PDB entry 8P7D | electron microscopy, 4.20 A resolution (low resolution: residue-level contacts below are approximate; hydrogen-bond / salt-bridge calls are withheld) | chains B and R of the 4 polymer chains in the assembly

[Chain B]
Protein: Serine--tRNA ligase, cytoplasmic
Source organism: Homo sapiens
Notes: EC 6.1.1.11
UniProt: P49591 (SYSC_HUMAN); numbering as in UniProt (aligned over 1-514)
Amino-acid sequence (514 residues; row label = number of the first residue in the row):
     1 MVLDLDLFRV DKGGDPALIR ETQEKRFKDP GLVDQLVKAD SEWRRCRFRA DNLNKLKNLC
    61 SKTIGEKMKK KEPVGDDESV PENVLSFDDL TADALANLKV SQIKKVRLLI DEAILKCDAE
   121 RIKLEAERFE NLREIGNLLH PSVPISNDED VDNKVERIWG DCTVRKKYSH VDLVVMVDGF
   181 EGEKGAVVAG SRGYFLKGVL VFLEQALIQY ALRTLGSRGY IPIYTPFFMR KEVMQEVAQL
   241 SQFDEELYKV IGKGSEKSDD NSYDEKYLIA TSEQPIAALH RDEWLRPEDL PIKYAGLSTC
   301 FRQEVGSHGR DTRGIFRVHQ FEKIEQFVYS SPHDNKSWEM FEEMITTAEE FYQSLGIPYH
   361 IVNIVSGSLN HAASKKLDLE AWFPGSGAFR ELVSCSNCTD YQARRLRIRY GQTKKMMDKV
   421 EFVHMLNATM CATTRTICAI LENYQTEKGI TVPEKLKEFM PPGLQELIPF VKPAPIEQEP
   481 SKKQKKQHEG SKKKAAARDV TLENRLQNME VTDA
Not modelled in the structure: 1, 73-87, 256-263, 478-514

[Chain R]
Molecule: Serine tRNA
Source organism: Trichoplusia ni
Sequence (85 nucleotides; row label = number of the first residue in the row; note: 1 number in that range is skipped by the numbering (no residue carries it; nothing is unmodelled there); a row labelled like 47A-47I holds insertion residues (47A, then the next letters in order)):
     1 GCAGUGGUGG CXGAGU
    18 GGU
   20A U
    21 AAGGCGUCGG AXUUGAXAUC CGAUUCG
47A-47I CUCUGCGAG
    48 XGUGGGUUCG AAUCCCACCC ACUGCGCCA
Not modelled in the structure: 75-76
Glycans and other covalent adducts: covalent link U16-OMG_18
Modified / non-standard residues: 4AC (N(4)-acetylcytidine-5'-monophosphate) at position 12, OMG (o2'-methylguanosine-5'-monophosphate) at position 18, H2U (5,6-dihydrouridine-5'-monophosphate) at position 20, M2G (N2-dimethylguanosine-5'-monophosphate) at position 26, JMH (3-Methylcytidine- 5'-monophosphate) at position 32, 6IA (N6-isopentenyl-adenosine-5'-monophosphate) at position 37, PSU (pseudouridine-5'-monophosphate) at position 39, OMU (o2'-methyluridine 5'-monophosphate) at position 44, 5MC (5-methylcytidine-5'-monophosphate) at position 48, 5MU (5-methyluridine 5'-monophosphate) at position 54, PSU (pseudouridine-5'-monophosphate) at position 55, 1MA (6-hydro-1-methyladenosine-5'-monophosphate) at position 58
Metal / ion sites: Mg2+ site 1: G9, 4AC_12; Mg2+ site 2 near 5MC_48 (its only coordinating residue here)

[Chain B / chain R interface]
Pairs across the interface (42; chain B residue first):
  Arg9(B) - C47A(R)
  Lys12(B) - U47B(R)
  Trp43(B) - G47(R)
  Trp43(B) - C47A(R)
  Arg44(B) - U47B(R)
  Arg47(B) - G47(R)
  Arg47(B) - G47G(R)
  Phe48(B) - C47A(R)
  Phe48(B) - U47B(R)
  Asp51(B) - G47(R)
  Asp51(B) - G47G(R)
  Asn54(B) - G47G(R)
  Lys55(B) - C47F(R)
  Lys55(B) - G47G(R)
  Lys57(B) - A47H(R)
  Asn58(B) - G47G(R)
  Asn58(B) - A47H(R)
  Ser61(B) - G19(R)
  Ser61(B) - C56(R)
  Ser61(B) - G57(R)
  Ile64(B) - C56(R)
  Gly65(B) - G19(R)
  Met68(B) - C56(R)
  Lys69(B) - G19(R)
  Lys104(B) - C56(R)
  Arg107(B) - C56(R)
  Arg107(B) - G57(R)
  Lys253(B) - G1(R)
  Trp284(B) - U45(R)
  Arg286(B) - U27(R)
  Arg286(B) - C28(R)
  Gln412(B) - M2G_26(R)
  Gln412(B) - U27(R)
  Thr413(B) - M2G_26(R)
  Thr413(B) - U27(R)
  Thr413(B) - C28(R)
  Lys414(B) - OMU_44(R)
  Lys414(B) - C46(R)
  Lys415(B) - C28(R)
  Met416(B) - G42(R)
  Met416(B) - A43(R)
  Val420(B) - C46(R)
Other interface residues (no listed pair), chain B (29 interface residues in all): Arg45, Arg409
Other interface residues (no listed pair), chain R (20 interface residues in all): G10, G29

[In short]
29 residues of chain B and 20 residues of chain R are in contact. G9(R) and 4AC_12(R) coordinate Mg2+ site 1.
Here chain B is Serine--tRNA ligase, cytoplasmic (Homo sapiens) and chain R is Serine tRNA (Trichoplusia ni).
Entry 8P7D (CryoEM structure of METTL6 tRNA SerRS complex in a 1:1:2 stoichiometry) was determined by electron
microscopy, deposited together with 8P7B, 8P7C, 8OWX and 8OWY.
